Entry 7RRC (X-ray diffraction, 2.18 A resolution); this record covers chain A.

== Chain A ==
Protein: Indoleamine 2,3-dioxygenase 1
From: Homo sapiens
Notes: EC 1.13.11.52
UniProt: P14902 (I23O1_HUMAN); numbering as in UniProt (aligned over 11-403)
Sequence (394 residues; numbered 10 to 403; the number before each row is that of its first residue):
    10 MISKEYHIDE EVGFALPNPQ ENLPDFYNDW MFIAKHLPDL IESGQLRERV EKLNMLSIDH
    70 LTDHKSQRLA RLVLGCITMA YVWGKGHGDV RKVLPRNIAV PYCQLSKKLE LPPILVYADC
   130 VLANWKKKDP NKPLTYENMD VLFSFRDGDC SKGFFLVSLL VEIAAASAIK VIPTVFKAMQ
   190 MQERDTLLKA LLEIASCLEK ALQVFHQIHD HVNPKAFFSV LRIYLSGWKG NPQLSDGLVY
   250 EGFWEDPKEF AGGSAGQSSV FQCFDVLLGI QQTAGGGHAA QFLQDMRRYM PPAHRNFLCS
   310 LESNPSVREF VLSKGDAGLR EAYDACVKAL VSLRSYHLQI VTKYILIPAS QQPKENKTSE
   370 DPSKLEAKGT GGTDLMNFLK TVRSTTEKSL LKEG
Disordered / not traced: 363-379, 402-403
Sequence notes: initiating methionine (10)
UniProt features mapped onto this chain:
  - binding site (heme b): H346
Residues lining bound ligands: 6RI (N-(4-fluorophenyl)-3-{4-[4-(hydroxymethyl)-6-(trifluoromethyl)pyridin-3-yl]phenyl}oxetane-3-carboxamide): Y126, C129, V130, F163, F164, S167, V170, E171, L207, F214, I217, L234, G262, S263, A264, S267, V269, F270, L339, L342, R343, H346, I349

== Summary ==
Chain A binds compound 6RI. UniProt lists heme b-binding residue H346.
Chain A is Indoleamine 2,3-dioxygenase 1 (Homo sapiens); the structure, IDO1 in complex with compound 14, was
determined by X-ray diffraction, deposited together with 7RRB.
